8U8E - chains A and B of the 4 polymer chains in the assembly; structure by electron microscopy, 3.33 A resolution.

# Chain A
Molecule: Nuclear mRNA export factor
Organism: Saccharomyces cerevisiae
UniProt: A0A8H8UN65 (A0A8H8UN65_YEASX); residues 60-551 here = UniProt positions 60-551
Amino-acid sequence (497 residues; numbered 55 to 551; the number before each row is that of its first residue):
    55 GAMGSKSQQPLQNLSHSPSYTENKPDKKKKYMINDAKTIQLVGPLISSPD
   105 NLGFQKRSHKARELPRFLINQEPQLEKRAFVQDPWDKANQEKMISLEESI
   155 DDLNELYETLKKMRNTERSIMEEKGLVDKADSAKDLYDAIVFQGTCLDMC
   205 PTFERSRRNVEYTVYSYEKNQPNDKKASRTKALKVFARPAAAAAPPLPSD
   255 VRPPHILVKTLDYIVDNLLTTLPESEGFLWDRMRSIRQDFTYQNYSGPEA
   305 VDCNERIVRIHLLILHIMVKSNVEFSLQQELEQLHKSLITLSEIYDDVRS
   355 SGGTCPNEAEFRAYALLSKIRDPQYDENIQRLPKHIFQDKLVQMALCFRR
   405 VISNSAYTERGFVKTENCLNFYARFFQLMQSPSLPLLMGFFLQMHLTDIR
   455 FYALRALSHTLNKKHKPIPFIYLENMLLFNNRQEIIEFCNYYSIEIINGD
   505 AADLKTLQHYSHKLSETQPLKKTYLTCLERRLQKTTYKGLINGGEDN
Not modelled in the structure: 55-83, 548-551
Differences from the reference sequence: expression tag (55-59)

# Chain B
Molecule: THP1 isoform 1
Organism: Saccharomyces cerevisiae
UniProt: A0A8H4BWR8 (A0A8H4BWR8_YEASX); residues 1-455 here = UniProt positions 1-455
Amino-acid sequence (455 residues; row label = number of the first residue in the row):
     1 MDMANQLLDELAHGNFSHLTLNLSQNGREIAILQKQLTGFDDKQLETFVE
    51 QHPAMPNDTRFKIMCTSFLNYARDVDPWSAWSSSDLIFEFYQCLINCLIN
   101 DNAPHIEMLIPVATRETEFIINLAGKLDSFHLQLHTRSHQFLSHISSILS
   151 RLFNSIKPPRGNASSTNIPGKQRILLYLVNKLNNIYFRIESPQLCSNIFK
   201 NFQPKSMLAHFNEYQLDQQIEYRYLLGRYYLLNSQVHNAFVQFNEAFQSL
   251 LNLPLTNQAITRNGTRILNYMIPTGLILGKMVKWGPLRPFLSQETIDNWS
   301 VLYKHVRYGNIQGVSLWLRQNERHLCARQLLIVLLEKLPMVTYRNLIKTV
   351 IKSWTTEWGQNKLPYSLIERVLQLSIGPTFEDPGAQEITIYNGIHSPKNV
   401 ENVLVTLINLGLLRANCFPQLQLCVVKKTTMIQEIVPPVNERITKMFPAH
   451 SHVLW
Not modelled in the structure: 1, 160-166

# How chain A and chain B interact
Pairs across the interface (150; chain A residue first):
  M86(A) - W81(B)
  I87(A) - W81(B)  hydrogen bond (backbone-side chain)
  I87(A) - Q133(B)
  I93(A) - S79(B)
  L95(A) - F130(B)  hydrophobic
  L95(A) - Q133(B)
  V96(A) - W81(B)
  V96(A) - K126(B)  hydrogen bond (backbone-side chain)
  V96(A) - L127(B)  hydrophobic
  G97(A) - S79(B)
  G97(A) - A80(B)  hydrogen bond (backbone-backbone)
  P98(A) - P77(B)
  P98(A) - W78(B)
  L99(A) - L23(B)  hydrophobic
  L99(A) - P77(B)  hydrogen bond (backbone-backbone)
  L99(A) - A80(B)  hydrophobic
  I100(A) - L23(B)  hydrophobic
  I100(A) - S24(B)
  I100(A) - P77(B)  hydrophobic
  P103(A) - P77(B)  hydrophobic
  P103(A) - W78(B)
  D104(A) - W78(B)
  L106(A) - L23(B)
  L106(A) - G27(B)
  L106(A) - R28(B)
  L106(A) - A31(B)
  G107(A) - A31(B)
  F108(A) - G27(B)
  F108(A) - I30(B)  hydrophobic
  F108(A) - A31(B)
  F108(A) - Q34(B)
  F108(A) - P77(B)  hydrophobic
  F108(A) - W78(B)
  Q109(A) - K35(B)  hydrogen bond
  Q109(A) - W78(B)
  K110(A) - W78(B)
  R111(A) - Q34(B)
  R111(A) - T38(B)  hydrogen bond
  H113(A) - Q34(B)
  H113(A) - D76(B)  salt bridge
  R116(A) - D74(B)  salt bridge
  R116(A) - S82(B)
  R116(A) - D85(B)  salt bridge
  P119(A) - D85(B)
  F121(A) - F88(B)  hydrophobic
  F121(A) - Q140(B)  hydrogen bond (backbone-side chain)
  F121(A) - H144(B)
  L122(A) - W81(B)  hydrophobic
  L122(A) - Q140(B)  hydrogen bond (backbone-side chain)
  L122(A) - F141(B)  hydrophobic
  I123(A) - R137(B)
  I123(A) - Q140(B)
  N124(A) - H135(B)  hydrogen bond (side chain-backbone)
  N124(A) - T136(B)
  N124(A) - R137(B)
  Q125(A) - R137(B)
  P377(A) - L232(B)
  P377(A) - N233(B)
  P377(A) - S234(B)
  D380(A) - I332(B)
  E381(A) - P192(B)
  E381(A) - Q193(B)
  E381(A) - L232(B)
  E381(A) - Q329(B)
  Q384(A) - C326(B)  hydrogen bond (backbone-side chain)
  Q384(A) - Q329(B)  hydrogen bond
  Q384(A) - L330(B)
  Q384(A) - L331(B)
  Q384(A) - I332(B)  hydrogen bond (side chain-backbone)
  R385(A) - E190(B)
  R385(A) - P192(B)
  R385(A) - Q329(B)
  F391(A) - E322(B)
  F391(A) - L331(B)  hydrophobic
  Q392(A) - E322(B)
  K394(A) - E387(B)  salt bridge
  Q397(A) - I388(B)
  Q397(A) - T389(B)
  Q397(A) - I390(B)  hydrogen bond (side chain-backbone)
  M398(A) - I388(B)  hydrophobic
  L400(A) - I332(B)  hydrophobic
  L400(A) - I390(B)  hydrophobic
  C401(A) - T389(B)
  C401(A) - I390(B)  hydrophobic
  C401(A) - I394(B)  hydrophobic
  R404(A) - I332(B)
  R404(A) - L335(B)
  R404(A) - E336(B)  salt bridge
  R404(A) - I394(B)
  V405(A) - I394(B)  hydrophobic
  S407(A) - E336(B)  hydrogen bond
  S409(A) - F447(B)
  V417(A) - Q235(B)
  T419(A) - S234(B)
  T419(A) - K337(B)  hydrogen bond
  T419(A) - F447(B)
  E420(A) - S234(B)
  E420(A) - V236(B)  hydrogen bond (side chain-backbone)
  E420(A) - H237(B)  hydrogen bond (side chain-backbone)
  E420(A) - K337(B)  hydrogen bond (backbone-side chain)
  E420(A) - I443(B)
  E420(A) - F447(B)
  N421(A) - I277(B)  hydrogen bond (side chain-backbone)
  N421(A) - E336(B)
  N421(A) - K337(B)
  N421(A) - V341(B)
  N421(A) - L410(B)
  N421(A) - I443(B)
  C422(A) - T406(B)
  L423(A) - E336(B)
  L423(A) - M340(B)  hydrophobic
  L423(A) - I394(B)  hydrophobic
  L423(A) - T406(B)  hydrogen bond (backbone-side chain)
  N424(A) - N402(B)  hydrogen bond (backbone-side chain)
  F425(A) - M340(B)  hydrophobic
  F425(A) - Y343(B)  hydrophobic
  F425(A) - N402(B)
  F425(A) - V403(B)  hydrophobic
  Y426(A) - N402(B)
  Y426(A) - V405(B)
  A427(A) - N399(B)
  A427(A) - N402(B)
  R428(A) - F380(B)
  R428(A) - G393(B)  hydrogen bond (side chain-backbone)
  R428(A) - I394(B)
  R428(A) - S396(B)
  R428(A) - N399(B)
  Q431(A) - N399(B)  hydrogen bond
  S435(A) - F380(B)
  S437(A) - F380(B)
  A460(A) - V405(B)
  A460(A) - N409(B)  hydrogen bond (backbone-side chain)
  L461(A) - E401(B)
  L461(A) - V405(B)  hydrophobic
  H463(A) - N409(B)  hydrogen bond
  T464(A) - V405(B)
  T464(A) - I408(B)
  T464(A) - N409(B)
  T464(A) - N416(B)
  T464(A) - C417(B)  hydrogen bond
  L465(A) - C417(B)
  L465(A) - P419(B)
  N466(A) - N416(B)
  N466(A) - F418(B)
  H469(A) - F418(B)
  H469(A) - P419(B)
  P473(A) - Q420(B)
  Y476(A) - E401(B)
  Y476(A) - P419(B)
  Y476(A) - Q420(B)
Other interface residues (no listed pair), chain A (72 interface residues in all): T92, E117, Q378, L386, K388, K418, L432, I472
Other interface residues (no listed pair), chain B (85 interface residues in all): V75, S83, L86, I87, L134, R323, P339, T379, H395, K398

# In short
72 residues of chain A and 85 residues of chain B are in contact; the contacts include 26 hydrogen bonds and 5
salt bridges. Polar pairs include H113(A)-D76(B), R116(A)-D74(B) and R116(A)-D85(B).
Here chain A is Nuclear mRNA export factor and chain B is THP1 isoform 1, both from Saccharomyces cerevisiae.
Entry 8U8E (Cryo-EM structure of the TREX-2 complex in association with Sub2) was determined by electron
microscopy (same publication as 8U8C and 8U8D).
